Entry 6BYU (X-ray diffraction, 3.60 A resolution); this record covers chains A and C of the 6 polymer chains in the assembly.

# Chain A
Protein: DNA-directed RNA polymerase subunit alpha
From: Escherichia coli
Notes: EC 2.7.7.6; engineered mutation(s): H526Y
Reference sequence: P0A7Z4 (RPOA_ECOLI); residue numbers follow UniProt; this construct covers 1-329
Chain sequence (329 residues; numbered 1 to 329; the number before each row is that of its first residue):
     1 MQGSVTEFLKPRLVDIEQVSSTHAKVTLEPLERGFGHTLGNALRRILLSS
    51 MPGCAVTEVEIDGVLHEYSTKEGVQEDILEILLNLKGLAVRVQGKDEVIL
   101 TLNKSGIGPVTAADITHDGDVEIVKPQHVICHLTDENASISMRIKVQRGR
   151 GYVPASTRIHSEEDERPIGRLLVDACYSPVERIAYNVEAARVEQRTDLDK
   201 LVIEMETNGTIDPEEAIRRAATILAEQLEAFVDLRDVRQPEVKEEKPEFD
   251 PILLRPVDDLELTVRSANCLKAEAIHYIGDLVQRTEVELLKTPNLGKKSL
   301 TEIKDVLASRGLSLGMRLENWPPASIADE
Not modelled in the structure: 1-6, 235-329
Swiss-Prot annotation at these positions:
  - region: Glu162 to Glu165 (Required for interaction with Crp at class II promoters)
  - modified residue: Arg265 (ADP-ribosylarginine), Lys297 (N6-acetyllysine), Lys298 (N6-acetyllysine)

# Chain C
Protein: DNA-directed RNA polymerase subunit beta
From: Escherichia coli
Notes: EC 2.7.7.6
Reference sequence: P0A8V2 (RPOB_ECOLI); numbering as in UniProt (aligned over 1-1342)
Chain sequence (1342 residues; row label = number of the first residue in the row):
     1 MVYSYTEKKRIRKDFGKRPQVLDVPYLLSIQLDSFQKFIEQDPEGQYGLE
    51 AAFRSVFPIQSYSGNSELQYVSYRLGEPVFDVQECQIRGVTYSAPLRVKL
   101 RLVIYEREAPEGTVKDIKEQEVYMGEIPLMTDNGTFVINGTERVIVSQLH
   151 RSPGVFFDSDKGKTHSSGKVLYNARIIPYRGSWLDFEFDPKDNLFVRIDR
   201 RRKLPATIILRALNYTTEQILDLFFEKVIFEIRDNKLQMELVPERLRGET
   251 ASFDIEANGKVYVEKGRRITARHIRQLEKDDVKLIEVPVEYIAGKVVAKD
   301 YIDESTGELICAANMELSLDLLAKLSQSGHKRIETLFTNDLDHGPYISET
   351 LRVDPTNDRLSALVEIYRMMRPGEPPTREAAESLFENLFFSEDRYDLSAV
   401 GRMKFNRSLLREEIEGSGILSKDDIIDVMKKLIDIRNGKGEVDDIDHLGN
   451 RRIRSVGEMAENQFRVGLVRVERAVKERLSLGDLDTLMPQDMINAKPISA
   501 AVKEFFGSSQLSQFMDQNNPLSEITYKRRISALGPGGLTRERAGFEVRDV
   551 HPTHYGRVCPIETPEGPNIGLINSLSVYAQTNEYGFLETPYRKVTDGVVT
   601 DEIHYLSAIEEGNYVIAQANSNLDEEGHFVEDLVTCRSKGESSLFSRDQV
   651 DYMDVSTQQVVSVGASLIPFLEHDDANRALMGANMQRQAVPTLRADKPLV
   701 GTGMERAVAVDSGVTAVAKRGGVVQYVDASRIVIKVNEDEMYPGEAGIDI
   751 YNLTKYTRSNQNTCINQMPCVSLGEPVERGDVLADGPSTDLGELALGQNM
   801 RVAFMPWNGYNFEDSILVSERVVQEDRFTTIHIQELACVSRDTKLGPEEI
   851 TADIPNVGEAALSKLDESGIVYIGAEVTGGDILVGKVTPKGETQLTPEEK
   901 LLRAIFGEKASDVKDSSLRVPNGVSGTVIDVQVFTRDGVEKDKRALEIEE
   951 MQLKQAKKDLSEELQILEAGLFSRIRAVLVAGGVEAEKLDKLPRDRWLEL
  1001 GLTDEEKQNQLEQLAEQYDELKHEFEKKLEAKRRKITQGDDLAPGVLKIV
  1051 KVYLAVKRRIQPGDKMAGRHGNKGVISKINPIEDMPYDENGTPVDIVLNP
  1101 LGVPSRMNIGQILETHLGMAAKGIGDKINAMLKQQQEVAKLREFIQRAYD
  1151 LGADVRQKVDLSTFSDEEVMRLAENLRKGMPIATPVFDGAKEAEIKELLK
  1201 LGDLPTSGQIRLYDGRTGEQFERPVTVGYMYMLKLNHLVDDKMHARSTGS
  1251 YSLVTQQPLGGKAQFGGQRFGEMEVWALEAYGAAYTLQEMLTVKSDDVNG
  1301 RTKMYKNIVDGNHQMEPGMPESFNVLLKEIRSLGINIELEDE
Not modelled in the structure: 1-2
Construct notes: engineered mutation Tyr526 (His in P0A8V2)
Swiss-Prot annotation at these positions:
  - modified residue (N6-acetyllysine): Lys1022, Lys1200
Ligand contacts: ECJ ((5R)-5-(6-amino-9H-purin-9-yl)-2-({[(S)-hydroxy(phosphonooxy)phosphoryl]oxy}methyl)-4-oxo-4,5-dihydrofuran-3-yl trihydrogen diphosphate): His1237, Lys1242, Gln1268

# Chain A / chain C interface
Residue-residue contacts - 71 pairs, chain A then chain C:
  Ser20(A) - Lys1133(C)
  Thr22(A) - Lys1133(C)
  Asn41(A) - Gly1215(C)
  Asn41(A) - Arg1216(C)  hydrogen bond (side chain-backbone)
  Asn41(A) - Thr1217(C)  hydrogen bond (side chain-backbone)
  Asn41(A) - Gly1218(C)
  Arg44(A) - Glu1083(C)  hydrogen bond (side chain-backbone)
  Arg44(A) - Tyr1087(C)
  Arg44(A) - Gly1091(C)
  Arg45(A) - Glu1083(C)  salt bridge
  Arg45(A) - Asp1084(C)  salt bridge
  Arg45(A) - Gly1215(C)  hydrogen bond (side chain-backbone)
  Arg45(A) - Arg1216(C)
  Leu48(A) - Arg821(C)
  Ser49(A) - Glu1083(C)
  Leu65(A) - Gly874(C)
  His66(A) - Gly874(C)
  His66(A) - Thr927(C)
  Glu67(A) - Lys1057(C)  salt bridge
  Tyr68(A) - Tyr756(C)  hydrophobic
  Tyr68(A) - Thr927(C)
  Tyr68(A) - Ile929(C)  hydrophobic
  Tyr68(A) - Ala1055(C)  hydrophobic
  Tyr68(A) - Lys1057(C)
  Thr70(A) - Ser730(C)
  Thr70(A) - Lys755(C)
  Lys71(A) - Asp728(C)
  Glu72(A) - Asp728(C)
  Glu72(A) - Ser730(C)
  Glu72(A) - Arg731(C)  salt bridge
  Gly73(A) - Tyr726(C)  hydrogen bond (backbone-side chain)
  Gly73(A) - Asp728(C)  hydrogen bond (backbone-side chain)
  Val74(A) - Asp728(C)  hydrogen bond (backbone-side chain)
  Val74(A) - Ala729(C)  hydrogen bond (backbone-backbone)
  Gln75(A) - Val727(C)
  Gln75(A) - Asp728(C)
  Gln75(A) - Ala729(C)
  Gln75(A) - Val771(C)
  Glu76(A) - Ala729(C)
  Asp77(A) - Ala729(C)
  Asp77(A) - Lys755(C)  salt bridge
  Asp77(A) - Tyr756(C)
  Asp77(A) - Asn766(C)
  Asp77(A) - Met768(C)
  Leu79(A) - Tyr756(C)
  Glu80(A) - Met768(C)
  Leu83(A) - Leu693(C)  hydrophobic
  Leu83(A) - Arg694(C)
  Lys86(A) - Asp826(C)  salt bridge
  Ile107(A) - Leu773(C)  hydrophobic
  Thr134(A) - Tyr726(C)
  Thr134(A) - Val727(C)  hydrogen bond (side chain-backbone)
  Thr134(A) - Leu773(C)
  Asp135(A) - Tyr726(C)
  Tyr152(A) - Val823(C)  hydrogen bond (side chain-backbone)
  Tyr152(A) - Gln824(C)
  Tyr152(A) - Arg1059(C)
  Pro154(A) - Arg1059(C)
  Ser156(A) - Arg1059(C)
  Glu165(A) - Glu876(C)
  Asp174(A) - Asp826(C)
  Asp174(A) - Arg1059(C)  salt bridge
  Glu181(A) - Arg821(C)
  Arg182(A) - Asn1090(C)
  Arg182(A) - Thr1092(C)
  Ile183(A) - Gly1091(C)
  Ala184(A) - Glu1089(C)
  Ala184(A) - Asn1090(C)
  Ala184(A) - Gly1091(C)
  Tyr185(A) - Tyr1087(C)  hydrogen bond
  Tyr185(A) - Gly1218(C)  hydrogen bond (side chain-backbone)
Other interface residues (no listed pair), chain A (40 interface residues in all): Ala155, Ile168, Cys176, Asn186
Other interface residues (no listed pair), chain C (47 interface residues in all): Pro769, Ser772, Glu820, Ile831, Ile873, Ala875, Val928, Lys958, Ile1082, Pro1093

# In short
The interface between chain A and chain C involves 40 residues on one side and 47 on the other, with 12
hydrogen bonds and 7 salt bridges. Among the polar pairs are Arg45(A)-Glu1083(C), Arg45(A)-Asp1084(C) and
Glu67(A)-Lys1057(C). Ligands of chain C: compound ECJ.
Chain A is DNA-directed RNA polymerase subunit alpha and chain C is DNA-directed RNA polymerase subunit beta,
both from Escherichia coli; the structure, X-ray crystal structure of Escherichia coli RNA polymerase
(RpoB-H526Y) and ppApp complex, was determined by X-ray diffraction.
